Entry 7T4G (electron microscopy, 3.70 A resolution); this record covers chains G and I of the 12 polymer chains in the assembly.

Chain G:
Molecule: K11 IgG heavy chain
From: Macaca mulatta
Amino-acid sequence (485 residues; numbered -17 to 446 plus 21 insertion-coded residues; the number before each row is that of its first residue; a row labelled like 35A-35B holds insertion residues (35A, then the next letters in order); numbers below 1 keep their minus sign (Asp-17 is residue -17)):
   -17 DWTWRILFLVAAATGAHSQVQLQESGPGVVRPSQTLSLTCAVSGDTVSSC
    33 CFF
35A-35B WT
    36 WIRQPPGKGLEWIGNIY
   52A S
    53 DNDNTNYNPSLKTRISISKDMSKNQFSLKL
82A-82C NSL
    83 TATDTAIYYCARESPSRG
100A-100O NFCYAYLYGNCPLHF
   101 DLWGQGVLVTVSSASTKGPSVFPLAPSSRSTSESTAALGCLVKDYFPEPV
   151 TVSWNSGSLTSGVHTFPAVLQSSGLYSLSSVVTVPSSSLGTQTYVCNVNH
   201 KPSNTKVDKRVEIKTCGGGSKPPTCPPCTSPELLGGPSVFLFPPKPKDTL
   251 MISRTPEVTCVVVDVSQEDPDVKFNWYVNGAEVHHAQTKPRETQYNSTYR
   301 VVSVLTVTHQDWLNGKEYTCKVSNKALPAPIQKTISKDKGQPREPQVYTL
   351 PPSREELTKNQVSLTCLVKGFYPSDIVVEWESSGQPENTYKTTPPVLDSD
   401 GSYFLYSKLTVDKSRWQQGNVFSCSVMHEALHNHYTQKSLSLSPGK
Not modelled in the structure: -17 to 2, 114-446
Disulfides: Cys100C-Cys100K

Chain I:
Molecule: K11 IgG light chain
From: Macaca mulatta
Amino-acid sequence (232 residues; row label = number of the first residue in the row; numbers below 1 keep their minus sign (Glu-18 is residue -18)):
   -18 ETDTLLLWVLLLWVPGSTGDILLTQSPSSLSGSVGDRVTITCRASQGINS
    32 YLNWYQQKPGKAPKLLIYFANRLQSGVPSRFSGSGSGTEFTLTISSLQSE
    82 DGATYYCQQYDTFPTFGPGTKLDIKRTVAAPSVFIFPPSEDQVKSGTVSV
   132 VCLLNNFYPREASVKWKVDGALKTGNSQESVTEQDSKDNTYSLSSTLTLS
   182 STEYQSHKVYACEVTHQGLSSPVTKSFNRGEC
Not modelled in the structure: -18 to 0, 107-213
Disulfides: Cys23-Cys88

Interface between chain G and chain I:
Contacting residue pairs (46):
  Gln39(G) with Gln38(I), hydrogen bond; Tyr87(I), hydrogen bond
  Lys43(G) with Tyr87(I)
  Gly44(G) with Tyr87(I)
  Leu45(G) with Pro44(I), hydrophobic; Tyr87(I), hydrophobic; Thr96(I); Phe97(I)
  Trp47(G) with Phe94(I), hydrophobic; Pro95(I); Phe97(I)
  Asn58(G) with Phe94(I)
  Tyr59(G) with Phe94(I)
  Pro61(G) with Phe94(I)
  Tyr91(G) with Gln38(I); Lys42(I); Ala43(I), hydrophobic
  Phe100B(G) with Arg53(I)
  Tyr100H(G) with Tyr91(I); Asp92(I); Pro95(I), hydrophobic
  Gly100I(G) with Tyr32(I), hydrogen bond (backbone-side chain); Tyr91(I), hydrogen bond (backbone-backbone); Asp92(I), hydrogen bond (backbone-backbone)
  Asn100J(G) with Tyr32(I)
  Cys100K(G) with Tyr32(I); Tyr91(I)
  Pro100L(G) with Tyr32(I); Phe50(I), hydrophobic; Tyr91(I)
  Leu100M(G) with Asn34(I), hydrogen bond (backbone-side chain); Tyr91(I)
  His100N(G) with Asn34(I); Tyr36(I); Leu46(I); Tyr49(I)
  Phe100O(G) with Tyr36(I), hydrogen bond (backbone-side chain); Leu46(I); Gln89(I); Phe97(I), hydrophobic
  Asp101(G) with Leu46(I); Gln55(I)
  Trp103(G) with Tyr36(I), hydrophobic; Ala43(I), hydrophobic; Pro44(I), hydrogen bond (side chain-backbone)
  Gly104(G) with Ala43(I)
Interface residues without a listed pair, chain G (24 interface residues in all): Ile37, Glu46, Gln105
Interface residues without a listed pair, chain I (23 interface residues in all): Lys45, Thr93, Pro99

In short:
24 residues of chain G face 23 of chain I across their interface; the contacts include 8 hydrogen bonds. Polar
pairs include Gln39(G)-Gln38(I), Gln39(G)-Tyr87(I) and Gly100I(G)-Tyr32(I).
Chain G is K11 IgG heavy chain and chain I is K11 IgG light chain, both from Macaca mulatta; the structure,
The Envelope Glycoprotein SIVmac239.K180S SOSIP trimer in complex with 3 copies of the neutralizing antibody
K11, was determined by electron microscopy together with 7T2P from the same study.
